Entry 1KFF (X-ray diffraction, 1.90 A resolution); this record covers chains A and C of the 4 polymer chains in the assembly.

# Chain A (and C)
Molecule: streptavidin
From: Streptomyces avidinii
Notes: chain C of this document is another copy of the same molecule, construct and numbering; everything in this record applies to it too
UniProtKB: P22629 (SAV_STRAV); residues 14-139 here correspond to UniProt positions 38-163 (UniProt number = residue number + 24)
Sequence (127 residues; each row starts with the number of its first residue):
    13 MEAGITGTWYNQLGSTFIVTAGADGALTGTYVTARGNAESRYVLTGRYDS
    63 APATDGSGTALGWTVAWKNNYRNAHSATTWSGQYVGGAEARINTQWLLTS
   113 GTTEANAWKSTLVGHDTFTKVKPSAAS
Unresolved in the structure: 13-15, 136-139 (chain C: 13-15, 135-139)
Sequence notes: initiating methionine (13); engineered mutation Val44 (Glu68 in P22629), Thr45 (Ser69 in P22629), Arg47 (Val71 in P22629)
Swiss-Prot annotation at these positions:
  - motif: Arg59 to Asp61 (Cell attachment site)
  - binding site (biotin): Tyr43, Tyr54, Trp92, Trp108, Trp120
Reported in the primary citation:
  - conformationally variable residues (order/disorder transition): Thr45 to Ser52
  - mutagenesis - E44V/S45T/V47R (1.37 +/- 0.08 uM): increased binding to Strep-tag II (citing earlier work)

# Interface between chain A and chain C
Pairs across the interface (8):
  Gln107(A) with Gln107(C); Val125(C); Gly126(C); His127(C)
  Val125(A) with Gln107(C), hydrogen bond (backbone-side chain)
  Gly126(A) with Gln107(C)
  His127(A) with Gln107(C); His127(C), hydrogen bond

# Overview
Chain A and chain C each contribute 4 residues to their interface; the contacts include 2 hydrogen bonds.
Polar pairs include Val125(A)-Gln107(C) and His127(A)-His127(C). Curated annotation (UniProt) lists 5
biotin-binding residues on chain A. The paper reports that E44V/S45T/V47R of chain A increase binding to
Strep-tag II; conformational variability at Thr45(A).
Chain A and chain C are both streptavidin (Streptomyces avidinii); the structure, An engineered streptavidin
with improved affinity for the strep-tag II peptide: apo-SAM1, was determined by X-ray diffraction together
with 1KL3, 1KL4 and 1KL5 from the same study.
